Entry 3VXO (X-ray diffraction, 2.61 A resolution); this record covers chains A and B of the 3 polymer chains in the assembly.

# Chain A
Molecule: HLA class I histocompatibility antigen, A-24 alpha chain
Organism: Homo sapiens
UniProtKB: P05534 (1A24_HUMAN); residues 1-274 here correspond to UniProt positions 25-298 (UniProt number = residue number + 24)
Amino-acid sequence (275 residues; row label = number of the first residue in the row; numbering starts at 0):
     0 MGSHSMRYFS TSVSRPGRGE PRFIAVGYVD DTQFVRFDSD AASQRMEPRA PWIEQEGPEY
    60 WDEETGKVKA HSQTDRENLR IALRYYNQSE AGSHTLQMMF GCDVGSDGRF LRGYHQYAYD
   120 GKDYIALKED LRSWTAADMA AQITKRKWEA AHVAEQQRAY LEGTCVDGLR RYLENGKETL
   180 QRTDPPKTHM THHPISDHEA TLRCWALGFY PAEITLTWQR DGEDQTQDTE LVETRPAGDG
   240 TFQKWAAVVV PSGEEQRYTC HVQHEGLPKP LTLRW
Not modelled in the structure: 0
Differences from the reference sequence: expression tag (0)
Disulfides: C101-C164, C203-C259

# Chain B
Molecule: Beta-2-microglobulin
Organism: Homo sapiens
UniProtKB: P61769 (B2MG_HUMAN); residues 1-99 here correspond to UniProt positions 21-119 (UniProt number = residue number + 20)
Amino-acid sequence (100 residues; row label = number of the first residue in the row; numbering starts at 0):
     0 MIQRTPKIQV YSRHPAENGK SNFLNCYVSG FHPSDIEVDL LKNGERIEKV EHSDLSFSKD
    60 WSFYLLYYTE FTPTEKDEYA CRVNHVTLSQ PKIVKWDRDM
Not modelled in the structure: 0
Differences from the reference sequence: expression tag (0)
Disulfides: C25-C80
UniProt features mapped onto this chain:
  - modified residue: Q2 (Pyrrolidone carboxylic acid)
  - glycosylation: I1 (N-linked (Glc) (glycation) isoleucine), K19 (N-linked (Glc) (glycation) lysine), K41 (N-linked (Glc) (glycation) lysine), K48 (N-linked (Glc) (glycation) lysine), K58 (N-linked (Glc) (glycation) lysine), K91 (N-linked (Glc) (glycation) lysine), K94 (N-linked (Glc) (glycation) lysine)

# Chain A / chain B interface
Pairs across the interface (53; chain A residue first):
  F8(A) with S55(B); F56(B), hydrophobic
  S9(A) with F56(B)
  T10(A) with F56(B); F62(B)
  V12(A) with S33(B)
  I23(A) with L54(B), hydrophobic
  V25(A) with D53(B); L54(B); S55(B)
  Y27(A) with S55(B), hydrogen bond; Y63(B), hydrogen bond
  Q32(A) with D53(B), hydrogen bond
  R35(A) with D53(B), salt bridge
  R48(A) with D53(B), salt bridge
  T94(A) with H31(B); F62(B)
  Q96(A) with F56(B); W60(B), hydrogen bond (side chain-backbone); F62(B)
  M97(A) with F56(B)
  Q115(A) with W60(B)
  Y116(A) with W60(B)
  A117(A) with W60(B), hydrophobic
  D119(A) with H31(B), hydrogen bond (backbone-side chain)
  G120(A) with H31(B); W60(B)
  K121(A) with I1(B)
  D122(A) with W60(B), hydrogen bond
  T190(A) with D98(B), hydrogen bond
  H192(A) with D98(B), salt bridge
  R202(A) with D98(B), salt bridge
  W204(A) with D98(B), hydrogen bond; M99(B), hydrophobic
  V231(A) with Q8(B)
  E232(A) with Q8(B), hydrogen bond (backbone-side chain); S28(B)
  T233(A) with Y26(B)
  R234(A) with Q8(B), hydrogen bond; Y10(B); Y26(B); M99(B), hydrogen bond
  P235(A) with Y10(B), hydrogen bond (backbone-side chain); Y26(B); L65(B), hydrophobic
  A236(A) with R12(B), hydrogen bond (backbone-side chain); N24(B), hydrogen bond (backbone-side chain)
  G237(A) with R12(B)
  D238(A) with R12(B)
  Q242(A) with Y10(B); S11(B); R12(B)
  W244(A) with M99(B)
Interface residues without a listed pair, chain A (35 interface residues in all): M98
Interface residues without a listed pair, chain B (22 interface residues in all): K6, H13

# Overview
35 residues of chain A and 22 residues of chain B are in contact, with 14 hydrogen bonds and 4 salt bridges.
Polar pairs include R35(A)-D53(B), R48(A)-D53(B) and H192(A)-D98(B).
Chain A is HLA class I histocompatibility antigen, A-24 alpha chain and chain B is Beta-2-microglobulin, both
from Homo sapiens; the structure, HLA-A24 in complex with HIV-1 Nef134-10(2F), was determined by X-ray
diffraction (same publication as 3VXM, 3VXN, 3VXP, 3VXQ, 3VXR, 3VXS and 3 further entries).
